Entry 7XXL (electron microscopy, 7.30 A resolution (low resolution: residue-level contacts below are approximate; hydrogen-bond / salt-bridge calls are withheld)); this record covers chains C and A of the 3 polymer chains in the assembly.

== Chain C ==
Molecule: Fab14 light chain
Organism: Homo sapiens
Sequence (213 residues; each row starts with the number of its first residue):
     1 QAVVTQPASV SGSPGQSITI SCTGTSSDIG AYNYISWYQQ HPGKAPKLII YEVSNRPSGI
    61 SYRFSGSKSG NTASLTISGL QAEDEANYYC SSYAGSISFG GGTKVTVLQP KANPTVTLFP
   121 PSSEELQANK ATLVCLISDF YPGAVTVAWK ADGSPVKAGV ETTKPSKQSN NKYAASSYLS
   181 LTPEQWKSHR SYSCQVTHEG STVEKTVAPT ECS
Unresolved in the structure: 1-2, 212-213
Cystine bridges: Cys22-Cys90, Cys135-Cys194

== Chain A ==
Molecule: Fab14 heavy chain
Organism: Homo sapiens
Sequence (235 residues; each row starts with the number of its first residue):
     1 EVQLQQSGPG LVKPSQTLSL TCAISGDSVS SNSAAWNWIR QSPSRGLEWL GRTYYRSKWY
    61 NDYAVSVKSR ITINPDTSKN QFSLQLNSVT PEDTAVYYCA REEQQLVHDY YYYGMDVWGQ
   121 GTMVTVSSAS TKGPSVFPLA PSSKSTSGGT AALGCLVKDY FPEPVTVSWN SGALTSGVHT
   181 FPAVLQSSGL YSLSSVVTVP SSSLGTQTYI CNVNHKPSNT KVDKRVEPKS CDKTH
Unresolved in the structure: 230-235
Cystine bridges: Cys22-Cys99, Cys155-Cys211

== Chain C / chain A interface ==
Pairs across the interface - 65 pairs, chain C then chain A:
  Tyr34(C) - Tyr110(A)
  Tyr34(C) - Tyr112(A)
  Ser36(C) - Tyr113(A)
  Tyr38(C) - Met115(A)
  Tyr38(C) - Trp118(A)
  Gln40(C) - Gln41(A)
  Gln40(C) - Tyr98(A)
  Lys44(C) - Tyr98(A)
  Ala45(C) - Tyr98(A)
  Ala45(C) - Trp118(A)
  Ala45(C) - Gly119(A)
  Pro46(C) - Trp118(A)
  Leu48(C) - Tyr113(A)
  Leu48(C) - Met115(A)
  Tyr51(C) - Tyr111(A)
  Tyr51(C) - Tyr113(A)
  Glu52(C) - Tyr111(A)
  Glu52(C) - Tyr112(A)
  Tyr89(C) - Gln41(A)
  Tyr89(C) - Leu47(A)
  Tyr93(C) - Arg52(A)
  Tyr93(C) - Glu102(A)
  Tyr93(C) - Tyr112(A)
  Gly95(C) - Arg52(A)
  Ser96(C) - Trp49(A)
  Ile97(C) - Asn37(A)
  Ile97(C) - Trp49(A)
  Ile97(C) - Arg52(A)
  Ile97(C) - Glu102(A)
  Ile97(C) - Met115(A)
  Phe99(C) - Leu47(A)
  Phe99(C) - Trp49(A)
  Phe119(C) - Leu139(A)
  Phe119(C) - Ala140(A)
  Phe119(C) - Ser145(A)
  Phe119(C) - Ala152(A)
  Phe119(C) - Val196(A)
  Ser122(C) - Phe137(A)
  Ser122(C) - Pro138(A)
  Glu124(C) - Phe137(A)
  Glu124(C) - Pro138(A)
  Glu124(C) - Lys224(A)
  Glu125(C) - Phe137(A)
  Glu125(C) - Lys158(A)
  Val134(C) - Ser194(A)
  Leu136(C) - Phe181(A)
  Leu136(C) - Val196(A)
  Ile137(C) - Phe181(A)
  Ser138(C) - His179(A)
  Glu161(C) - Val184(A)
  Glu161(C) - Leu185(A)
  Glu161(C) - Gln186(A)
  Glu161(C) - Ser187(A)
  Thr163(C) - Val184(A)
  Ser166(C) - Pro182(A)
  Gln168(C) - His179(A)
  Ala174(C) - His179(A)
  Ala174(C) - Phe181(A)
  Ala175(C) - Phe181(A)
  Tyr178(C) - Leu156(A)
  Tyr178(C) - Val184(A)
  Tyr178(C) - Leu193(A)
  Tyr178(C) - Ser194(A)
  Val207(C) - Lys144(A)
  Ala208(C) - Lys144(A)
Also at the interface, not in a pair above, chain C (39 interface residues in all): Asn55, Thr117, Lys130, Thr132, Ser176, Thr206
Also at the interface, not in a pair above, chain A (43 interface residues in all): Ile39, Glu48, Gly114, Asp116, Val136, Leu153, Gly154, Ala183, Ser192

== Overview ==
39 residues of chain C face 43 of chain A across their interface.
Here chain C is Fab14 light chain and chain A is Fab14 heavy chain, both from Homo sapiens. Entry 7XXL (RBD in
complex with Fab14) was determined by electron microscopy, deposited together with 7WPH and 7WPV.
